PDB entry 1U4B | X-ray diffraction, 1.60 A resolution | chains B and A of the 3 polymer chains in the assembly

Chain B:
Molecule: DNA primer strand
Sequence (13 nucleotides; numbered 17 to 29; the number before each row is that of its first residue):
    17 GCCTGACTCG ATA
Disordered / not traced: 17-19

Chain A:
Molecule: DNA polymerase I
Source organism: Geobacillus stearothermophilus
Notes: EC 2.7.7.7; fragment: analogous to the E. coli klenow fragment
UniProtKB: P52026 (DPO1_BACST); residues 304-876 here = UniProt positions 304-876
Sequence (580 residues; each row starts with the number of its first residue):
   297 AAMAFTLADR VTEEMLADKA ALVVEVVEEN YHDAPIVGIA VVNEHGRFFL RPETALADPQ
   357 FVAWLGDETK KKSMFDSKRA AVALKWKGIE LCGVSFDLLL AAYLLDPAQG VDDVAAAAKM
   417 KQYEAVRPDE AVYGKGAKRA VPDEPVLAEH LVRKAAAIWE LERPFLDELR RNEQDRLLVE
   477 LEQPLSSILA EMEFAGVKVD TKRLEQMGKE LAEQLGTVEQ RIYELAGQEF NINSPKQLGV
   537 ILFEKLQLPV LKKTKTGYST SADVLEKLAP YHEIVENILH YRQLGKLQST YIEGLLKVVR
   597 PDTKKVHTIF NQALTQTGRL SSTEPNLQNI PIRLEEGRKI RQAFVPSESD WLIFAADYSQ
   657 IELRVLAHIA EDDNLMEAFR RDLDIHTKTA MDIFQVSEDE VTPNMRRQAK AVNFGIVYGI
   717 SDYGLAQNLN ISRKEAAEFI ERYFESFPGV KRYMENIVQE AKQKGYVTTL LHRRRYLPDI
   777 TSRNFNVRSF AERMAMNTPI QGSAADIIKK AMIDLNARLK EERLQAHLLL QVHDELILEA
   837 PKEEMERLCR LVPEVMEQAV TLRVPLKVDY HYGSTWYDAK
Metal / ion sites: Mg2+: Asp653, Tyr654, Asp830
UniProt features mapped onto this chain:
  - natural variant: Arg306 (S306R: In strain: X; this construct carries the variant), Glu309 (D309E: In strain: X; this construct carries the variant), Val320 (V320L: In strain: X), Asp329 (H329D: In strain: X; this construct carries the variant), His341 (R341H: In strain: X; this construct carries the variant), Gln356 (K356Q: In strain: X; this construct carries the variant), Val358 (L358V: In strain: X; this construct carries the variant), Ser369 (T369S: In strain: X; this construct carries the variant), Cys388 (R388C: In strain: X; this construct carries the variant), Ser391 (V391S: In strain: X; this construct carries the variant), Ala411 (A411R: In strain: X), Ala413 (V413A: In strain: X; this construct carries the variant), 33 further natural variant entries in UniProt

Chain B / chain A interface:
Pairs across the interface (28; chain B residue first):
  DT24(B) - Thr550(A)  phosphate contact
  DT24(B) - Lys551(A)  phosphate contact
  DT24(B) - Thr552(A)  hydrogen bond to the phosphate
  DC25(B) - Thr550(A)  phosphate contact
  DC25(B) - Ser555(A)  phosphate contact
  DC25(B) - Thr556(A)  hydrogen bond to the phosphate
  DC25(B) - Ser557(A)  hydrogen bond to the phosphate
  DC25(B) - Arg578(A)  hydrogen bond to the phosphate
  DG26(B) - Ser557(A)  phosphate contact
  DG26(B) - Ala558(A)  hydrogen bond to the phosphate
  DG26(B) - Arg578(A)  salt bridge to the phosphate
  DG26(B) - Lys582(A)  hydrogen bond to the base
  DA27(B) - Lys582(A)  sugar contact
  DA27(B) - Tyr587(A)  hydrogen bond to the sugar
  DA27(B) - Asn625(A)  hydrogen bond to the base
  DA27(B) - Pro627(A)  phosphate contact
  DT28(B) - Gln624(A)  sugar contact
  DT28(B) - Asn625(A)  sugar contact
  DT28(B) - Ile626(A)  sugar contact
  DT28(B) - Pro627(A)  phosphate contact
  DT28(B) - Ile628(A)  hydrogen bond to the phosphate
  DT28(B) - Arg629(A)  hydrogen bond to the phosphate
  DA29(B) - Arg615(A)  hydrogen bond to the base
  DA29(B) - Ile628(A)  phosphate contact
  DA29(B) - Tyr714(A)  base contact
  DA29(B) - Val828(A)  phosphate contact
  DA29(B) - His829(A)  sugar contact
  DA29(B) - Asp830(A)  phosphate contact
Also at the interface, not in a pair above, chain B (7 interface residues in all): DC23
Also at the interface, not in a pair above, chain A (24 interface residues in all): Pro531, Tyr554, Arg637

Overview:
7 residues of chain B face 24 of chain A across their interface, with 11 hydrogen bonds and 1 salt bridge.
Among the polar pairs are DG26(B)-Lys582(A), DA27(B)-Asn625(A) and DA29(B)-Arg615(A). Asp653(A), Tyr654(A) and
Asp830(A) form the Mg2+ site.
Chain B is DNA primer strand and chain A is DNA polymerase I (Geobacillus stearothermophilus); the structure,
Extension of an adenine-8oxoguanine mismatch, was determined by X-ray diffraction (same publication as 1U45,
1U47, 1U48 and 1U49).
